PDB entry 2N1T | solution NMR | chains C and D of the 5 polymer chains in the assembly

== Chain C ==
Name: Synaptosomal-associated protein 25
From: Homo sapiens
Notes: fragment: N-terminal domain
UniProtKB: P60880 (SNP25_HUMAN); residue numbers follow UniProt; this construct covers 7-83
Amino-acid sequence (77 residues; each row starts with the number of its first residue):
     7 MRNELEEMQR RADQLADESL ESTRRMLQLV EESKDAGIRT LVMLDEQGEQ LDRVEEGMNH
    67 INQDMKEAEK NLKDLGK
Reported in the primary citation:
  - mutagenesis - E52K/E55K: decreased binding to Synaptotagmin-1
  - mutagenesis - E24K/E27K: unchanged binding to Synaptotagmin-1

== Chain D ==
Name: Synaptosomal-associated protein 25
From: Homo sapiens
Notes: fragment: C-terminal domain
UniProtKB: P60880 (SNP25_HUMAN); residue numbers follow UniProt; this construct covers 131-204
Amino-acid sequence (74 residues; numbered 131 to 204; the number before each row is that of its first residue):
   131 GGFIRRVTND ARENEMDENL EQVSGIIGNL RHMALDMGNE IDTQNRQIDR IMEKADSNKT
   191 RIDEANQRAT KMLG

== How chain C and chain D interact ==
Contacting residue pairs - 39 pairs, chain C then chain D:
  D19(C) with R142(D)
  A22(C) with R142(D); M146(D)
  D23(C) with R142(D)
  S25(C) with M146(D)
  L26(C) with R142(D); E145(D); M146(D)
  T29(C) with M146(D); N149(D)
  R30(C) with E145(D)
  M32(C) with L150(D)
  L33(C) with Q152(D); V153(D)
  V36(C) with I156(D); L160(D)
  K40(C) with N159(D)
  G43(C) with M163(D); M167(D)
  I44(C) with M163(D)
  L47(C) with M167(D)
  L50(C) with M167(D); Q174(D)
  G54(C) with Q174(D)
  L57(C) with Q174(D); Q177(D); I181(D)
  E61(C) with R180(D); K184(D)
  M64(C) with A185(D)
  N68(C) with R191(D)
  M71(C) with R191(D); I192(D)
  K72(C) with R191(D)
  E75(C) with R191(D)
  L78(C) with A195(D); R198(D); M202(D)
  G82(C) with M202(D)
Also at the interface, not in a pair above, chain C (32 interface residues in all): S39, T46, Q53, V60, I67, K79, L81
Also at the interface, not in a pair above, chain D (27 interface residues in all): I157, E170, I171, N188

== Summary ==
The interface between chain C and chain D involves 32 residues on one side and 27 on the other. The paper
reports that E52K/E55K of chain C reduce binding to Synaptotagmin-1; E24K/E27K of chain C leave binding to
Synaptotagmin-1 unchanged.
Here chain C is Synaptosomal-associated protein 25 and chain D is Synaptosomal-associated protein 25, both
from Homo sapiens. Entry 2N1T (Dynamic binding mode of a synaptotagmin-1-SNARE complex in solution) was
determined by solution NMR.
